Entry 4XJN (X-ray diffraction, 3.11 A resolution); this record covers chains G and N of the 14 polymer chains in the assembly.

== Chain G ==
Protein: Nucleocapsid
From: Parainfluenza virus 5
Reference sequence: W5QKM4 (W5QKM4_9PARA); residue numbers follow UniProt; this construct covers 1-509
Chain sequence (525 residues; each row starts with the number of its first residue; numbers below 1 keep their minus sign (His-15 is residue -15)):
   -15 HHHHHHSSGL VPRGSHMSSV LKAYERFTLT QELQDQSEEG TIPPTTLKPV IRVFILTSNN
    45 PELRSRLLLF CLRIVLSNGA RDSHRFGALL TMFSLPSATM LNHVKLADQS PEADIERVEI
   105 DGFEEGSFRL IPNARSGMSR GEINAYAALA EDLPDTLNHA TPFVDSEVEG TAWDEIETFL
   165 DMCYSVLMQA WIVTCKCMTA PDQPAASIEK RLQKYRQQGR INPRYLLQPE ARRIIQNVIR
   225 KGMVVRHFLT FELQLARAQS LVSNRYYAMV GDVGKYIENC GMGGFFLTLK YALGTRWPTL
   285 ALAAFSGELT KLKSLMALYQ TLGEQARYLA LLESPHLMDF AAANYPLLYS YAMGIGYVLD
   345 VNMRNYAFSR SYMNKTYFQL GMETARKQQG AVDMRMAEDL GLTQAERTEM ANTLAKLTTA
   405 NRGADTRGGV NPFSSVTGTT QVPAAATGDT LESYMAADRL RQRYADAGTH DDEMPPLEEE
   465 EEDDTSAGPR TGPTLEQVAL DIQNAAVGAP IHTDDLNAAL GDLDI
Not modelled in the structure: -15 to 2, 183-186, 402-509
Sequence notes: expression tag (-15 to 0)
Cystine bridges: Cys179-Cys264
Ion coordination: lead (II) ion: Glu100 (shared with 1 residue of chain B)
What the authors report for this chain:
  - binding site for the 78-nt RNA strand (chain N): Lys194, Arg195, Gln202, Tyr260, Met266, Gly267, Tyr350, Ala351, Arg354, Ser355

== Chain N ==
Molecule: 78-nt RNA strand
From: Escherichia coli
Sequence (78 nucleotides; each row starts with the number of its first residue):
     1 UUUUUUUUUU UUUUUUUUUU UUUUUUUUUU UUUUUUUUUU UUUUUUUUUU UUUUUUUUUU
    61 UUUUUUUUUU UUUUUUUU
Ion coordination: lead (II) ion site 1 near U5 (its only coordinating residue here); lead (II) ion site 2 near U53 (its only coordinating residue here)

== Interface between chain G and chain N ==
Pairs across the interface (32; chain G residue first):
  Cys181(G) with U53(N), base contact
  Ser191(G) with U56(N), phosphate contact
  Lys194(G) with U56(N), salt bridge to the phosphate; U57(N), salt bridge to the phosphate
  Arg195(G) with U57(N), salt bridge to the phosphate; U58(N), salt bridge to the phosphate
  Lys198(G) with U58(N), sugar contact
  Gln201(G) with U58(N), base contact
  Gln202(G) with U58(N), hydrogen bond to the base
  Tyr260(G) with U57(N), base contact; U58(N), hydrogen bond to the phosphate
  Gly265(G) with U53(N), sugar contact; U54(N), phosphate contact
  Met266(G) with U54(N), phosphate contact
  Gly267(G) with U54(N), hydrogen bond to the phosphate
  Leu271(G) with U55(N), base contact
  Leu321(G) with U52(N), sugar contact
  Met322(G) with U51(N), sugar contact; U52(N), sugar contact
  Ala325(G) with U51(N), sugar contact
  Ala327(G) with U51(N), sugar contact
  Asn346(G) with U55(N), hydrogen bond to the sugar; U56(N), hydrogen bond to the sugar
  Met347(G) with U55(N), base contact
  Asn349(G) with U55(N), sugar contact
  Tyr350(G) with U54(N), hydrogen bond to the phosphate; U55(N), sugar contact
  Ala351(G) with U54(N), hydrogen bond to the sugar
  Arg354(G) with U53(N), salt bridge to the phosphate; U54(N), salt bridge to the phosphate
  Ser355(G) with U50(N), phosphate contact; U51(N), phosphate contact
Interface residues without a listed pair, chain G (29 interface residues in all): Ala190, Lys259, Gly268, Ala326, Asp344, Tyr356

== In short ==
The interface between chain G and chain N involves 29 residues on one side and 9 on the other, with 7 hydrogen
bonds and 6 salt bridges. Polar contacts include Gln202(G)-U58(N), Asn346(G)-U55(N) and Asn346(G)-U56(N). From
the paper: a binding site for the 78-nt RNA strand (chain N) at Lys194(G), Arg195(G) and Gln202(G) among
others.
Chain G is Nucleocapsid (Parainfluenza virus 5) and chain N is a 78-nt RNA strand (Escherichia coli); the
structure, Structure of the parainfluenza virus 5 nucleocapsid-RNA complex: an insight into paramyxovirus
polymerase activity, was determined by X-ray diffraction.
